Entry 9M2P (electron microscopy, 3.10 A resolution); this record covers chains A and S of the 24 polymer chains in the assembly.

[Chain A (and S)]
Molecule: Imidazoleglycerol-phosphate dehydratase
From: Mycobacterium tuberculosis
Notes: EC 4.2.1.19; chain S of this document is another copy of the same molecule, construct and numbering; everything in this record applies to it too
UniProt: P9WML9 (HIS7_MYCTU); residue numbers follow UniProt; this construct covers 2-210
Sequence (216 residues; row label = number of the first residue in the row; numbers below 1 keep their minus sign (Met-5 is residue -5)):
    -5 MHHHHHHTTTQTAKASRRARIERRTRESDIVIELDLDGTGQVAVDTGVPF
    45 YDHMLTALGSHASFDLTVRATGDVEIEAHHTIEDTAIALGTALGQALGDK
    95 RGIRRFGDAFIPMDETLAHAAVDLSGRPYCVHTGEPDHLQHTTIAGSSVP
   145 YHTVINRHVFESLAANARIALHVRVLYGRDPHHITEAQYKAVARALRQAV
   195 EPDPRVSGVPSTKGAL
Unresolved in the structure: -5 to 9, 200-210
Sequence notes: initiating methionine (-5); expression tag (-4 to 1)
Swiss-Prot annotation at these positions:
  - binding site (substrate): Glu21, His47 to His55, His73 to Glu77, Arg99, Arg121, His176 to Lys184, Ser205 to Lys207
  - binding site (Mn(2+)): His47, His73, His74, Glu77, His152, His176, His177, Glu180
Bound ions: Mn2+ site 1: His47, His176, Glu180 (shared with 1 residue of chain B); Mn2+ site 2: His73, Glu77, His152 (shared with 1 residue of chain D); Mn2+ site 3: His74 (shared with 3 residues of chain D); Mn2+ site 4: His177 (shared with 3 residues of chain B)

[Interface between chain A and chain S]
Pairs across the interface (5):
  Glu77(A) - Arg121(S)
  Arg121(A) - Glu77(S)
  Tyr123(A) - Glu155(S)  hydrogen bond
  Glu155(A) - Tyr123(S)  hydrogen bond
  Arg162(A) - Arg162(S)

[In short]
Chain A and chain S each contribute 5 residues to their interface, with 2 hydrogen bonds. The hydrogen-bonded
pair is Tyr123(A)-Glu155(S). The Mn2+ site 1 is built by His47(A), His176(A) and Glu180(A). UniProt lists 29
substrate-binding residues and 8 Mn2+-binding residues on chain A.
Chain A and chain S are both Imidazoleglycerol-phosphate dehydratase (Mycobacterium tuberculosis); the
structure, Imidazole glycerol phosphate dehydratase from Mycobacterium tuberculosis, apo structure, was
determined by electron microscopy (same publication as 9M2Q and 9M2R).
